PDB entry 3JTL | X-ray diffraction, 3.20 A resolution | chains C and S of the 21 polymer chains in the assembly

# Chain C
Molecule: Proteasome subunit alpha
Organism: Thermoplasma acidophilum
Notes: EC 3.4.25.1; fragment: Alpha subunit
Reference sequence: P25156 (PSMA_THEAC); residue numbers follow UniProt; this construct covers 7-233
Sequence (227 residues; numbered 7 to 233; the number before each row is that of its first residue):
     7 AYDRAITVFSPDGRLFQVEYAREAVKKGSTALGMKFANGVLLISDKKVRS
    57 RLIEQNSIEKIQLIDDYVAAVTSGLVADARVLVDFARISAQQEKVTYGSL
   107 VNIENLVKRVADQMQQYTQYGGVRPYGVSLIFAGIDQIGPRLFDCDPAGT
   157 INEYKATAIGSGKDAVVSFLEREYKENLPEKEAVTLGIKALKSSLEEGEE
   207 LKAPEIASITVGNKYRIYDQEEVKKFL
Curated features (UniProtKB/Swiss-Prot):
  - mutagenesis: K66 (K66A: Prevents PAN to associate with the proteasome and stimulate gate opening), L81 (L81A/E/G: Prevents PAN to stimulate gate opening), V82 (V82A: No effect on PAN's ability to stimulate gate opening; V82D/G: Prevents PAN to stimulate gate opening)

# Chain S
Molecule: Proteasome activator protein PA26
Organism: Trypanosoma brucei
Notes: fragment: PA26 with mutations in tail
Reference sequence: Q9U8G2 (Q9U8G2_9TRYP); numbering as in UniProt (aligned over 4-231)
Sequence (228 residues; numbered 4 to 231; the number before each row is that of its first residue):
     4 KRAALIQNLRDSYTETSSFAVIEEWAAGTLQEIEGIAKAAAEAHGVIRNS
    54 TYGRAQAEKSPEQLLGVLQRYQDLCHNVYCQAETIRTVIAIRIPEHKEED
   104 NLGVAVQHAVLKIIDELEIKTLGSGEKSGSGGAPTPIGMYALREYLSARS
   154 TVEDKLLGSVDAESGKTKGGSQSPSLLLELRQIDADFMLKVELATTHLST
   204 MVRAVINAYLLNWKKLIQPRTHLDVLYR
Not modelled in the structure: 162-171
Differences from the reference sequence: variant V49 (Thr in Q9U8G2); engineered mutation H225 (Gly in Q9U8G2), L226 (Ser in Q9U8G2), V228 (His in Q9U8G2), L229 (Met in Q9U8G2), Y230 (Val in Q9U8G2), R231 (Ser in Q9U8G2)

# How chain C and chain S interact
Pairs across the interface - 16 pairs, chain C then chain S:
  A30(C) - Y230(S)
  K33(C) - Y230(S)
  G34(C) - R231(S)
  S35(C) - R231(S)  hydrogen bond (backbone-backbone)
  R55(C) - D227(S)  salt bridge
  R55(C) - V228(S)
  R55(C) - R231(S)
  I64(C) - R231(S)
  K66(C) - R231(S)  hydrogen bond (side chain-backbone)
  S79(C) - R231(S)
  G80(C) - Y230(S)
  G80(C) - R231(S)  hydrogen bond (backbone-backbone)
  L81(C) - L229(S)
  L81(C) - Y230(S)  hydrophobic
  V82(C) - L229(S)  hydrogen bond (backbone-backbone)
  V82(C) - R231(S)
Also at the interface, not in a pair above, chain C (12 interface residues in all): T78
From the paper, about this interface:
  - residue pairs: A30(C)-Y230(S)

# Summary
Chain C and chain S form an interface of 12 and 5 residues respectively, with 4 hydrogen bonds and 1 salt
bridge. Polar contacts include R55(C)-D227(S), S35(C)-R231(S) and K66(C)-R231(S). The paper describes a
contact between A30(C) and Y230(S).
Here chain C is Proteasome subunit alpha (Thermoplasma acidophilum) and chain S is Proteasome activator
protein PA26 (Trypanosoma brucei). Entry 3JTL (Crystal structure of archaeal 20S proteasome in complex with
mutated P26 activator) was determined by X-ray diffraction together with 3JRM and 3JSE from the same study.
